PDB entry 8F9G | electron microscopy, 3.20 A resolution | chains A and E of the 8 polymer chains in the assembly

[Chain A (and E)]
Name: BG505_MD64_N332-GT5 gp120
From: synthetic construct
Notes: chain E of this document is another copy of the same molecule, construct and numbering; everything in this record applies to it too
Chain sequence (481 residues; each row starts with the number of its first residue; note: 14 numbers in that range are skipped by the numbering (no residue carries them; nothing is unmodelled there); a row labelled like 185A-185K holds insertion residues (185A, then the next letters in order)):
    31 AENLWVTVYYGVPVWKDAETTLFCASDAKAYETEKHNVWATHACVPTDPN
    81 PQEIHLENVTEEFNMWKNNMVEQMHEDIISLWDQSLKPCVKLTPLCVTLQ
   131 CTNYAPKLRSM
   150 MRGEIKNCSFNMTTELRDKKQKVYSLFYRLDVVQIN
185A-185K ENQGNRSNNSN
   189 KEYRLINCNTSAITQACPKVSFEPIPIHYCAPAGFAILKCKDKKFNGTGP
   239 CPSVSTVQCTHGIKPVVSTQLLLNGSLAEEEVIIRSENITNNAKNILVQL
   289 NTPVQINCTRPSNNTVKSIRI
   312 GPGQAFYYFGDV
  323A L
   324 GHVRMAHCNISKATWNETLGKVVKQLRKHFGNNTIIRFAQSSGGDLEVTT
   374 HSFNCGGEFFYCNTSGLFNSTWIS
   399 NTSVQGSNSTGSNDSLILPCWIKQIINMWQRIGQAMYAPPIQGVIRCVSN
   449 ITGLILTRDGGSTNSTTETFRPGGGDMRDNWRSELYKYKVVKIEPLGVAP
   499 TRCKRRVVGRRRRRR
Not modelled in the structure: 31-32, 58-65, 185A-185K, 399-411, 458-463, 505-513
Cystine bridges: Cys-54/Cys-74, Cys-119/Cys-205, Cys-126/Cys-196, Cys-131/Cys-157, Cys-218/Cys-247, Cys-228/Cys-239, Cys-296/Cys-331, Cys-378/Cys-445, Cys-385/Cys-418
Covalently attached groups: N-acetylglucosamine (NAG) linked to Asn-88, Asn-156, Asn-160, Asn-197, Asn-234, Asn-262, Asn-276, Asn-295, Asn-301, Asn-339, Asn-386, Asn-448; glycan linked to Asn-332

[Chain A / chain E interface]
Residue-residue contacts (19; chain A residue first):
  Glu-164(A) / Cys-126(E)
  Glu-164(A) / Asn-197(E)
  Leu-165(A) / Cys-126(E)  hydrophobic
  Leu-165(A) / Thr-128(E)
  Leu-165(A) / Arg-192(E)
  Leu-165(A) / Cys-196(E)  hydrophobic
  Arg-166(A) / Pro-124(E)
  Arg-166(A) / Cys-126(E)  hydrogen bond (backbone-backbone)
  Arg-166(A) / Val-127(E)
  Arg-166(A) / Asn-160(E)  hydrogen bond (side chain-backbone)
  Arg-166(A) / Thr-162(E)
  Asp-167(A) / Val-127(E)
  Asp-167(A) / Thr-128(E)  hydrogen bond (side chain-backbone)
  Arg-308(A) / Asn-197(E)
  Pro-313(A) / Cys-196(E)
  Pro-313(A) / Ser-199(E)
  Pro-313(A) / Ala-200(E)  hydrogen bond (backbone-backbone)
  Gly-314(A) / Thr-198(E)
  Gly-314(A) / Ser-199(E)
Also at the interface, not in a pair above, chain A (9 interface residues in all): Lys-168, Gly-312
Also at the interface, not in a pair above, chain E (14 interface residues in all): Lys-169, Ile-184

[Overview]
9 residues of chain A face 14 of chain E across their interface, with 4 hydrogen bonds. Among the polar pairs
are Arg-166(A)/Asn-160(E), Asp-167(A)/Thr-128(E) and Arg-166(A)/Cys-126(E). N-acetylglucosamine is covalently
linked to Asn-88(A), Asn-156(A), Asn-160(A), Asn-197(A), Asn-234(A) and Asn-262(A) and 6 more.
Both chains are BG505_MD64_N332-GT5 gp120 (synthetic construct). Entry 8F9G (HIV Env germline targeting
BG505_MD64_N332-GT5 SOSIP in complex with V3-glycan polyclonal Fab isolated from immunized BG18HCgl ...) was
determined by electron microscopy, deposited together with 8F92, 8F9M and 8VFV.
